9BPB - chains c and g of the 42 polymer chains in the assembly; structure by electron microscopy, 2.57 A resolution.

== Chain c ==
Protein: Cytochrome c oxidase subunit 3
Organism: Saccharomyces cerevisiae W303
Notes: EC 7.1.1.9
Reference sequence: P00420 (COX3_YEAST); residues 1-269 here = UniProt positions 1-269
Sequence (269 residues; each row starts with the number of its first residue):
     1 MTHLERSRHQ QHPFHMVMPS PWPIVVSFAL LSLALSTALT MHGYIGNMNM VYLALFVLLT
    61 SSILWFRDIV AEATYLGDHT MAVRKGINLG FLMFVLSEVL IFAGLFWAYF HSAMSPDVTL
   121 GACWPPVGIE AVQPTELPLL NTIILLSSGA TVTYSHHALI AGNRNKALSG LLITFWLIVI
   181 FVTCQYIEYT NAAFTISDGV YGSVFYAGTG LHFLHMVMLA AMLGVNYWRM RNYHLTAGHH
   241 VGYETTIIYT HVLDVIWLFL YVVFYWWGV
Residues lining bound ligands:
  - 1,2-diacyl-sn-glycero-3-phoshocholine (PCF): Ile-101, Leu-105, Tyr-189, Thr-190, Asn-191, Ala-192, Ala-193, Phe-194, Thr-195, Ile-196, Tyr-206, Ala-207, Gly-210, Leu-211, Leu-214
  - phosphatidylethanolamine (PTY), molecule 1: His-15, Val-26, Ser-62, Trp-65, Phe-66, Ile-69, Glu-72, His-79, Gly-90, Phe-91, Phe-94
  - phosphatidylethanolamine (PTY), molecule 2: Leu-59, Ser-62, Phe-66, Ile-69, Val-70, Ala-73, Thr-74, His-79, Ile-87, Phe-91, Phe-94, Met-218, Met-222, Val-225, Arg-229, His-234, Leu-235, Thr-236, His-239, His-240, Val-241, Gly-242, Thr-245
Swiss-Prot annotation at these positions:
  - natural variant: Val-263 (V263T: In strain: D273-10B/A48)

== Chain g ==
Protein: Cytochrome c oxidase subunit 7, mitochondrial
Organism: Saccharomyces cerevisiae W303
Reference sequence: P10174 (COX7_YEAST); residues 1-60 here = UniProt positions 1-60
Sequence (60 residues; numbered 1 to 60; the number before each row is that of its first residue):
     1 MANKVIQLQK IFQSSTKPLW WRHPRSALYL YPFYAIFAVA VVTPLLYIPN AIRGIKAKKA
Unresolved in the structure: 1-2, 58-60

== Chain c / chain g interface ==
Pairs across the interface (40):
  Pro-19(c) / Trp-20(g)
  Pro-21(c) / Trp-20(g)
  Phe-28(c) / Val-41(g)
  Ser-32(c) / Ala-40(g)  hydrogen bond (side chain-backbone)
  Ser-32(c) / Pro-44(g)
  Leu-35(c) / Leu-45(g)  hydrophobic
  Leu-35(c) / Ile-48(g)  hydrophobic
  Ser-36(c) / Pro-44(g)
  Leu-39(c) / Tyr-47(g)  hydrophobic
  His-42(c) / Lys-56(g)
  Tyr-44(c) / Tyr-47(g)
  Tyr-44(c) / Ile-55(g)
  Tyr-44(c) / Lys-56(g)
  Tyr-44(c) / Ala-57(g)
  Ile-45(c) / Ala-57(g)
  Gly-46(c) / Ala-57(g)
  Met-50(c) / Val-39(g)
  Met-50(c) / Ala-40(g)
  Met-50(c) / Pro-44(g)  hydrophobic
  Leu-53(c) / Ile-36(g)  hydrophobic
  Val-57(c) / Ile-36(g)  hydrophobic
  Val-57(c) / Phe-37(g)  hydrophobic
  Val-57(c) / Ala-40(g)  hydrophobic
  Thr-60(c) / Phe-33(g)
  Arg-67(c) / Trp-20(g)
  Arg-67(c) / His-23(g)
  Arg-67(c) / Ser-26(g)
  Arg-67(c) / Tyr-29(g)
  Asp-68(c) / Leu-19(g)
  Ala-71(c) / Phe-12(g)  hydrophobic
  Thr-74(c) / Gln-9(g)  hydrogen bond (backbone-side chain)
  Tyr-75(c) / Leu-8(g)
  Tyr-75(c) / Gln-9(g)
  Tyr-75(c) / Gln-13(g)  hydrogen bond (backbone-side chain)
  Leu-76(c) / Phe-12(g)  hydrophobic
  Leu-76(c) / Gln-13(g)
  Leu-76(c) / Leu-19(g)  hydrophobic
  Tyr-233(c) / Asn-3(g)
  Tyr-233(c) / Val-5(g)
  His-234(c) / Val-5(g)
Other interface residues (no listed pair), chain c (32 interface residues in all): Met-18, Ser-20, Trp-22, Val-25, Phe-56, Ser-61, Leu-64, Glu-72, Asn-232
Other interface residues (no listed pair), chain g (29 interface residues in all): Arg-22, Leu-30, Thr-43, Ala-51, Gly-54

== Summary ==
32 residues of chain c and 29 residues of chain g are in contact; the contacts include 3 hydrogen bonds. Polar
contacts include Ser-32(c)/Ala-40(g), Thr-74(c)/Gln-9(g) and Tyr-75(c)/Gln-13(g). Bound to chain c:
phosphatidylethanolamine and 1,2-diacyl-sn-glycero-3-phoshocholine.
Chain c is Cytochrome c oxidase subunit 3 and chain g is Cytochrome c oxidase subunit 7, mitochondrial, both
from Saccharomyces cerevisiae W303; the structure, Tethered respiratory III2IV2 supercomplex from
Saccharomyces cerevisiae, was determined by electron microscopy.
